PDB entry 6HTC | X-ray diffraction, 2.80 A resolution | chains J and X of the 28 polymer chains in the assembly

== Chain J (and X) ==
Protein: Proteasome subunit beta type-4
From: Saccharomyces cerevisiae (strain ATCC 204508 / S288c)
Notes: EC 3.4.25.1; chain X of this document is another copy of the same molecule, construct and numbering; everything in this record applies to it too
UniProt: P22141 (PSB4_YEAST); residues 1-198 here = UniProt positions 1-198
Sequence (198 residues; numbered 1 to 198; the number before each row is that of its first residue):
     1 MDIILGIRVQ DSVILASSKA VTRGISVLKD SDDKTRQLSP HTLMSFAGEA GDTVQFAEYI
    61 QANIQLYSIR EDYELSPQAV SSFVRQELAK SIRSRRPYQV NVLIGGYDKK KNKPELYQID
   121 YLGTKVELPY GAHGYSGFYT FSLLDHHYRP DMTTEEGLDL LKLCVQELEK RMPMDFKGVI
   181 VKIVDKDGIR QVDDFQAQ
Not modelled in the structure: 196-198

== Chain J / chain X interface ==
Contacting residue pairs (42):
  T22(J) - P173(X)
  G24(J) - P173(X)
  I25(J) - Y135(X)  hydrophobic
  I25(J) - Y139(X)  hydrogen bond (backbone-side chain)
  I25(J) - R171(X)
  I25(J) - M172(X)
  I25(J) - P173(X)
  S26(J) - Y139(X)  hydrogen bond
  S26(J) - R171(X)
  V27(J) - K170(X)
  V27(J) - R171(X)  hydrogen bond (backbone-backbone)
  V27(J) - M172(X)
  V27(J) - P173(X)
  L28(J) - R171(X)
  D30(J) - K170(X)  salt bridge
  Y135(J) - I25(X)  hydrophobic
  Y139(J) - I25(X)  hydrogen bond (side chain-backbone)
  Y139(J) - S26(X)  hydrogen bond
  E169(J) - D175(X)
  E169(J) - K177(X)  hydrogen bond (backbone-side chain)
  K170(J) - V27(X)
  K170(J) - D30(X)  salt bridge
  K170(J) - K177(X)  hydrogen bond (backbone-side chain)
  R171(J) - I25(X)
  R171(J) - S26(X)
  R171(J) - V27(X)  hydrogen bond (backbone-backbone)
  R171(J) - L28(X)
  M172(J) - I25(X)
  M172(J) - V27(X)
  P173(J) - T22(X)
  P173(J) - G24(X)
  P173(J) - I25(X)
  P173(J) - V27(X)
  P173(J) - M174(X)
  P173(J) - D175(X)  hydrogen bond (backbone-backbone)
  M174(J) - P173(X)
  M174(J) - M174(X)  hydrophobic
  D175(J) - E169(X)
  D175(J) - P173(X)  hydrogen bond (backbone-backbone)
  D175(J) - D175(X)
  K177(J) - E169(X)  hydrogen bond (side chain-backbone)
  K177(J) - K170(X)  hydrogen bond (side chain-backbone)
Interface residues without a listed pair, chain J (18 interface residues in all): F138
Interface residues without a listed pair, chain X (18 interface residues in all): F138

== Overview ==
The chain J/chain X interface involves 18 residues from each chain, with 12 hydrogen bonds and 2 salt bridges.
Among the polar pairs are D30(J)-K170(X), I25(J)-Y139(X) and S26(J)-Y139(X).
Both chains are Proteasome subunit beta type-4 (Saccharomyces cerevisiae (strain ATCC 204508 / S288c)). Entry
6HTC (Yeast 20S proteasome with human beta2c (S171G) in complex with ONX 0914) was determined by X-ray
diffraction together with 6HTB, 6HTD, 6HTP, 6HTR, 6HUB, 6HUC and 30 further entries from the same study.
